4AVU - chain A; structure by X-ray diffraction, 2.40 A resolution.

Chain A:
Protein: Tankyrase-2
From: Homo sapiens
Notes: EC 2.4.2.30; fragment: c-terminal fragment, residues 946-1162
UniProtKB: Q9H2K2 (TNKS2_HUMAN); residue numbers follow UniProt; this construct covers 946-1162
Amino-acid sequence (240 residues; numbered 923 to 1162; the number before each row is that of its first residue):
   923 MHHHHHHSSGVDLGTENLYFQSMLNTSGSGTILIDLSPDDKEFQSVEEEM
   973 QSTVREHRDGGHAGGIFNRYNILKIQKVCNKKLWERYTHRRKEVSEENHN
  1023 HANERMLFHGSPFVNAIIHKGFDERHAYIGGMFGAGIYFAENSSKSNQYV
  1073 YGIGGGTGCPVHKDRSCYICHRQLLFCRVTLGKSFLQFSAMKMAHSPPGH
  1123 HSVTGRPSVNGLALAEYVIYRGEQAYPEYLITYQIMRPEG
Unresolved in the structure: 923-951, 1113-1114, 1162
Sequence notes: expression tag (923-945)
Curated features (UniProtKB/Swiss-Prot):
  - binding site (Zn(2+)): Cys1081, His1084, Cys1089, Cys1092
  - mutagenesis: Met1054 (M1054V: Loss of activity)
Bound ions: Zn2+: Cys1081, His1084, Cys1089, Cys1092
Ligand contacts: phenanthridin-6(5H)-one (LDR): Phe1030, His1031, Gly1032, Tyr1050, Tyr1060, Phe1061, Ala1062, Lys1067, Ser1068, Tyr1071, Ile1075, Glu1138
Reported in the primary citation:
  - binding site for phenanthridin-6(5H)-one: Gly1032, Tyr1050, Tyr1060, Lys1067, Ser1068, Tyr1071, Ile1075
  - specificity-determining residues: Tyr1050, Ile1075 (by similarity / conservation)
  - catalytic residues: Glu1138 (citing earlier work)

In short:
Chain A binds phenanthridin-6(5H)-one. Cys1081, His1084, Cys1089 and Cys1092 coordinate Zn2+. Curated
annotation (UniProt) lists 4 Zn2+-binding residues and one mutagenesis site. The paper reports the catalytic
residue Glu1138; a binding site for phenanthridin-6(5H)-one at Gly1032, Tyr1050 and Tyr1060 among others.
Chain A is Tankyrase-2 (Homo sapiens); the structure, Crystal structure of human tankyrase 2 in complex with
6(5H)- phenanthridinone, was determined by X-ray diffraction, deposited together with 4BJ9, 4BJB, 4BJC and
4AVW.
